Entry 7TKC (electron microscopy, 5.80 A resolution (low resolution: residue-level contacts below are approximate; hydrogen-bond / salt-bridge calls are withheld)); this record covers chains B and F of the 27 polymer chains in the assembly.

[Chain B]
Name: ATP synthase subunit alpha
Organism: Saccharomyces cerevisiae
UniProt: P07251 (ATPA_YEAST); residues 1-510 here correspond to UniProt positions 36-545 (UniProt number = residue number + 35)
Amino-acid sequence (510 residues; row label = number of the first residue in the row):
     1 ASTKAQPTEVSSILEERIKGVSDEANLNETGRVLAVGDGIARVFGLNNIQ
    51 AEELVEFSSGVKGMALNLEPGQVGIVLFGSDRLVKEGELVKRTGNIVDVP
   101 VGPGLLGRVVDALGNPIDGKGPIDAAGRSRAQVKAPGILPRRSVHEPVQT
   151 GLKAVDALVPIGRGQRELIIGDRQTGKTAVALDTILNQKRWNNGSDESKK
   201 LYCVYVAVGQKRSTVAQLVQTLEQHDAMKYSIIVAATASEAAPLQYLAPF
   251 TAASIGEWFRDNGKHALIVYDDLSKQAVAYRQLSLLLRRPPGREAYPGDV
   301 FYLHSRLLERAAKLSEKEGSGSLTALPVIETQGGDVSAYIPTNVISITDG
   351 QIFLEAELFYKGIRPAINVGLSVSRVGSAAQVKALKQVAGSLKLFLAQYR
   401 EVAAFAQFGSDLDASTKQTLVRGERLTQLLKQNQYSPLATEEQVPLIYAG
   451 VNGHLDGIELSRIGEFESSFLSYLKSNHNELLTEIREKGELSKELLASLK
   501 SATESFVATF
Not modelled in the structure: 1-2, 408-409, 510
Swiss-Prot annotation at these positions:
  - binding site (ATP): Gly-171 to Thr-178
  - site: Ser-372 (Required for activity)
  - modified residue (Phosphoserine): Ser-22, Ser-143

[Chain F]
Name: ATP synthase subunit beta
Organism: Saccharomyces cerevisiae
Notes: EC 7.1.2.2
UniProt: P00830 (ATPB_YEAST); residues 1-478 here correspond to UniProt positions 34-511 (UniProt number = residue number + 33)
Amino-acid sequence (478 residues; numbered 1 to 478; the number before each row is that of its first residue):
     1 ASAAQSTPITGKVTAVIGAIVDVHFEQSELPAILNALEIKTPQGKLVLEV
    51 AQHLGENTVRTIAMDGTEGLVRGEKVLDTGGPISVPVGRETLGRIINVIG
   101 EPIDERGPIKSKLRKPIHADPPSFAEQSTSAEILETGIKVVDLLAPYARG
   151 GKIGLFGGAGVGKTVFIQELINNIAKAHGGFSVFTGVGERTREGNDLYRE
   201 MKETGVINLEGESKVALVFGQMNEPPGARARVALTGLTIAEYFRDEEGQD
   251 VLLFIDNIFRFTQAGSEVSALLGRIPSAVGYQPTLATDMGLLQERITTTK
   301 KGSVTSVQAVYVPADDLTDPAPATTFAHLDATTVLSRGISELGIYPAVDP
   351 LDSKSRLLDAAVVGQEHYDVASKVQETLQTYKSLQDIIAILGMDELSEQD
   401 KLTVERARKIQRFLSQPFAVAEVFTGIPGKLVRLKDTVASFKAVLEGKYD
   451 NIPEHAFYMVGGIEDVVAKAEKLAAEAN
Not modelled in the structure: 1-6, 476-478
Swiss-Prot annotation at these positions:
  - binding site (ATP): Gly-157 to Thr-164
  - modified residue: Thr-79 (Phosphothreonine), Thr-204 (Phosphothreonine), Ser-340 (Phosphoserine)

[How chain B and chain F interact]
Residue-residue contacts (13):
  Asn-47(B) / Arg-72(F)
  Ile-49(B) / Leu-70(F)
  Ile-49(B) / Val-71(F)
  Gln-50(B) / Leu-70(F)
  Ala-51(B) / Glu-68(F)
  Ala-51(B) / Gly-69(F)
  Ala-51(B) / Leu-70(F)
  Leu-66(B) / Val-16(F)
  Asn-67(B) / Val-16(F)
  Leu-68(B) / Ala-15(F)
  Leu-68(B) / Val-16(F)
  Pro-70(B) / Thr-14(F)
  Ser-337(B) / Ala-314(F)
Other interface residues (no listed pair), chain B (12 interface residues in all): Glu-69, Gly-292, Ser-305
Other interface residues (no listed pair), chain F (13 interface residues in all): Ile-17, Gly-18, Asn-223, Val-279

[Overview]
Chain B and chain F form an interface of 12 and 13 residues respectively. Curated annotation (UniProt) lists 8
ATP-binding residues on chain B; 8 ATP-binding residues on chain F.
Here chain B is ATP synthase subunit alpha and chain F is ATP synthase subunit beta, both from Saccharomyces
cerevisiae. Entry 7TKC (Yeast ATP synthase State 1catalytic(g) with 10 mM ATP backbone model) was determined
by electron microscopy, deposited together with 7TJS, 7TJT, 7TJU, 7TJV, 7TJW, 7TJX and 30 further entries.
